PDB entry 8K24 | electron microscopy, 3.72 A resolution | chains j and q of the 32 polymer chains in the assembly

[Chain j]
Protein: Csy3
Source organism: Vibrio phage ICP1_2004_A
UniProt: F1D5V6 (F1D5V6_9CAUD); residue numbers follow UniProt; this construct covers 1-306
Amino-acid sequence (306 residues; numbered 1 to 306; the number before each row is that of its first residue):
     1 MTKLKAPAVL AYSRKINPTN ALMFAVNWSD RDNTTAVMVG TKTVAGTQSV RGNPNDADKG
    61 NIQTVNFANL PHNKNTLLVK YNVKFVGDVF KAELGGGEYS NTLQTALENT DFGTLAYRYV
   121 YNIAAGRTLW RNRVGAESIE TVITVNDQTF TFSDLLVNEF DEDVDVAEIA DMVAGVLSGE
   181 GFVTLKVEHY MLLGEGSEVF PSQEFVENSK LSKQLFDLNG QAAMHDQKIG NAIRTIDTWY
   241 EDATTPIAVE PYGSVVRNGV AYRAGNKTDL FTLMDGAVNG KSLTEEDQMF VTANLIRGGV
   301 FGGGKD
Unresolved in the structure: 1, 304-306

[Chain q]
Molecule: 43-nt DNA strand
Source organism: Vibrio phage ICP1_2004_A
Sequence (43 nucleotides; numbered 18 to 60; the number before each row is that of its first residue):
    18 AGCAATTTAA ATAGGGAAGA TAAGCAAAGG GTTGACGAAA GCC

[Chain j / chain q interface]
Contacting residue pairs (24):
  Ala8(j) - DG48(q)  sugar contact
  Ala8(j) - DT49(q)  sugar contact
  Val9(j) - DG48(q)  sugar contact
  Val9(j) - DT49(q)  base contact
  Gln48(j) - DA40(q)  base contact
  Ser49(j) - DG41(q)  base contact
  Val50(j) - DG41(q)  sugar contact
  Lys59(j) - DT38(q)  hydrogen bond to the phosphate
  Lys59(j) - DA39(q)  salt bridge to the phosphate
  Gly60(j) - DT38(q)  sugar contact
  Asn61(j) - DA39(q)  sugar contact
  Asn61(j) - DA40(q)  base contact
  Ile62(j) - DT38(q)  base contact
  Ile62(j) - DA39(q)  sugar contact
  Gln63(j) - DA39(q)  hydrogen bond to the phosphate
  Gln63(j) - DA40(q)  hydrogen bond to the phosphate
  Leu94(j) - DG48(q)  base contact
  Phe205(j) - DA44(q)  base contact
  Phe205(j) - DA45(q)  base contact
  Glu207(j) - DA45(q)  base contact
  Ser212(j) - DA40(q)  hydrogen bond to the base
  Val300(j) - DG47(q)  base contact
  Val300(j) - DG48(q)  base contact
  Gly303(j) - DG48(q)  sugar contact
Also at the interface, not in a pair above, chain j (19 interface residues in all): Ala11, Thr47, Gly302

[In short]
19 residues of chain j and 9 residues of chain q are in contact, with 4 hydrogen bonds and 1 salt bridge.
Polar pairs include Ser212(j)-DA40(q), Lys59(j)-DT38(q) and Gln63(j)-DA39(q).
Here chain j is Csy3 and chain q is a 43-nt DNA strand, both from Vibrio phage ICP1_2004_A. Entry 8K24 (ICP1
Csy-dsDNA-Cas1-Cas2/3 complex (fully assembled form), C2 symmetry) was determined by electron microscopy.
